Entry 8U5Y (electron microscopy, 3.01 A resolution); this record covers chains B and A of the 4 polymer chains in the assembly.

# Chain B (and A)
Protein: RPA-related protein RADX
Organism: Homo sapiens
Notes: chain A of this document is another copy of the same molecule, construct and numbering; everything in this record applies to it too
UniProt: Q6NSI4 (RADX_HUMAN); numbering as in UniProt (aligned over 1-855)
Amino-acid sequence (855 residues; row label = number of the first residue in the row):
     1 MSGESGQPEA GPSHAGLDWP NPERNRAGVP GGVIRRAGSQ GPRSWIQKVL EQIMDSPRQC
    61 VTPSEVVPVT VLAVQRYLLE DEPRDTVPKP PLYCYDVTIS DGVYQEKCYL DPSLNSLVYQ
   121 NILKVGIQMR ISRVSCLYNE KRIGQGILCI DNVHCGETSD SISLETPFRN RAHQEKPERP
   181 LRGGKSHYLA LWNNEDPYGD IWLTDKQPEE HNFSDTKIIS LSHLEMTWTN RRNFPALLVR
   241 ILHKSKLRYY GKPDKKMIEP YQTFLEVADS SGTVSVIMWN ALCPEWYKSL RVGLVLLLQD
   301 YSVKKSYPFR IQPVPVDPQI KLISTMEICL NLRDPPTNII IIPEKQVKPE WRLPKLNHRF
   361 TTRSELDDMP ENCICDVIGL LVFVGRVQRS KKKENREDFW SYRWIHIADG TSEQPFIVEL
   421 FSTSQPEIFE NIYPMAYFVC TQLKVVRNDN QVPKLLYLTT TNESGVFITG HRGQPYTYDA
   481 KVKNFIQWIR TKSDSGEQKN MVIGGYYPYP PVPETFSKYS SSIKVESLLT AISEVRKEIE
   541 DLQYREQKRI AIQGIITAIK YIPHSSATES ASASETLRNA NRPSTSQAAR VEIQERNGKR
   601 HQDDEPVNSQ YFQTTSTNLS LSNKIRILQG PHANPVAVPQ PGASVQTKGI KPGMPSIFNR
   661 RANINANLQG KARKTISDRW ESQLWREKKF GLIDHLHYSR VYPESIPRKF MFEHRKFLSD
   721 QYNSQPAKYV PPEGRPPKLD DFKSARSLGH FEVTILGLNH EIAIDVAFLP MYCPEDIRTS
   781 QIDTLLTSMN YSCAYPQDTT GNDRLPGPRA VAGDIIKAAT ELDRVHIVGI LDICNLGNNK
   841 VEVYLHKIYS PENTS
Not modelled in the structure: 1-42, 567-675, 852-855 (chain A: 1-42, 140-142, 567-675, 852-855)
What the authors report for this chain:
  - self-association interface (contacts with another copy of this molecule): Arg-58, Tyr-138, Glu-140, Lys-141, Arg-142, Arg-232, Tyr-307, Glu-526, Leu-529, Gln-553, Asn-759, Glu-761
  - binding site for the 25-nt DNA strand: Arg-232, Arg-248, Tyr-250, Gln-262, Phe-264, Trp-279, Lys-304, Tyr-307, Phe-309, Asn-331, Arg-333, Arg-396
  - mutagenesis - Q451A/V452A/P453A/K454A: decreased binding to RAD51 (citing earlier work)

# Chain B / chain A interface
Pairs across the interface (24; chain B residue first):
  Pro-57(B) / Leu-758(A)
  Pro-57(B) / Asn-759(A)
  Pro-57(B) / His-760(A)
  Arg-58(B) / Asn-759(A)
  Arg-58(B) / Glu-761(A)  salt bridge
  Leu-137(B) / Asn-759(A)
  Tyr-138(B) / Leu-758(A)  hydrophobic
  Tyr-138(B) / Asn-759(A)  hydrogen bond (backbone-side chain)
  Tyr-138(B) / His-826(A)
  Glu-140(B) / Leu-529(A)
  Glu-140(B) / Ala-531(A)
  Glu-140(B) / Ile-532(A)
  Glu-140(B) / Gln-553(A)  hydrogen bond (backbone-side chain)
  Glu-140(B) / Leu-758(A)
  Lys-141(B) / Glu-526(A)  hydrogen bond (side chain-backbone)
  Lys-141(B) / Leu-528(A)
  Lys-141(B) / Leu-529(A)  hydrogen bond (side chain-backbone)
  Arg-142(B) / Gln-553(A)  hydrogen bond (backbone-side chain)
  Ile-143(B) / Phe-516(A)  hydrophobic
  Ile-143(B) / Leu-529(A)  hydrophobic
  Ile-143(B) / Gln-553(A)
  Ile-143(B) / Val-828(A)  hydrophobic
  Lys-185(B) / Glu-526(A)
  Arg-232(B) / Tyr-307(A)  hydrogen bond
Interface residues without a listed pair, chain B (11 interface residues in all): Asn-139
Interface residues without a listed pair, chain A (16 interface residues in all): Ser-527, Gly-757

# Overview
The interface between chain B and chain A involves 11 residues on one side and 16 on the other; the contacts
include 6 hydrogen bonds and 1 salt bridge. Polar pairs include Arg-58(B)/Glu-761(A), Tyr-138(B)/Asn-759(A)
and Glu-140(B)/Gln-553(A). The paper reports a binding site for the 25-nt DNA strand at Arg-232(B), Arg-248(B)
and Tyr-250(B) among others; Q451A/V452A/P453A/K454A of chain B reduce binding to RAD51.
Both chains are RPA-related protein RADX (Homo sapiens). Entry 8U5Y (human RADX trimer bound to ssDNA) was
determined by electron microscopy.
